2B3P - chain A; structure by X-ray diffraction, 1.40 A resolution.

Chain A:
Name: green fluorescent protein
From: Aequorea victoria
UniProtKB: P42212 (GFP_AEQVI); aligned to UniProt positions 1-238 over residues 1-238
Chain sequence (244 residues; each row starts with the number of its first residue; note: 2 numbers in that range are skipped by the numbering (no residue carries them; nothing is unmodelled there)):
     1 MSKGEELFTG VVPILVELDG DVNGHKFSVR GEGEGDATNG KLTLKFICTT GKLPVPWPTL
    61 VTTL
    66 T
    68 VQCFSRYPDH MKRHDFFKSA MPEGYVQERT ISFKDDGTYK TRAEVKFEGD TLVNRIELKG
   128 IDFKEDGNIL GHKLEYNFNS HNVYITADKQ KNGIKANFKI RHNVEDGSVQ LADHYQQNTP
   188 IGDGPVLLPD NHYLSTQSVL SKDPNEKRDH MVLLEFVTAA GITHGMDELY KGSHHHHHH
Not modelled in the structure: 1, 233-246
Covalent attachments: covalent link Leu64-Thr66; covalent link Thr66-Val68
Modified residues: Thr66 ({2-[(1R,2R)-1-amino-2-hydroxypropyl]-4-(4-hydroxybenzylidene)-5-oxo-4,5-dihydro-1H-imidazol-1-yl}acetic acid; CRO)
Differences from the reference sequence: engineered mutation Arg30 (Ser in P42212), Asn39 (Tyr in P42212), Leu64 (Phe in P42212), Arg80 (Gln in P42212), Ser99 (Phe in P42212), Thr105 (Asn in P42212), Phe145 (Tyr in P42212), Thr153 (Met in P42212), Ala163 (Val in P42212), Val171 (Ile in P42212), Val206 (Ala in P42212); chromophore (66, 66, 66); expression tag (239-246)
Ion coordination: Cd2+ site 1: Ser2, Glu6, Glu111; Cd2+ site 2: Glu17 (together with acetic acid); Cd2+ site 3: His25, Glu132; Cd2+ site 4 near Glu32 (its only coordinating residue here); Cd2+ site 5 near Asp36 (its only coordinating residue here); Cd2+ site 6: Asp76 (together with acetic acid); Cd2+ site 7: Asp102, Asp129 (together with acetic acid); Cd2+ site 8 near Glu142 (its only coordinating residue here); Cd2+ site 9: Asn149, Lys166 (together with acetic acid)
Reported in the primary citation:
  - conformationally variable residues (side-chain flip): Glu17, Glu32, Asp36, Leu141
  - contacts within the chain: Glu17-Arg122, Arg30-Glu32, Glu17-Arg30, Asp36-Asn39 (hydrogen bond), Asn39-Lys41, Glu115-Arg122 (salt bridge), Leu141-Val171 (hydrophobic contact)

In short:
The Cd2+ site 1 is built by Ser2, Glu6 and Glu111. His25 and Glu132 form the Cd2+ site 3. From the paper:
conformational variability at Glu17, Glu32 and Asp36 among others; contacts within the chain involving Glu17,
Arg122 and Arg30 among others.
Chain A is green fluorescent protein (Aequorea victoria); the structure, Crystal structure of a superfolder
green fluorescent protein, was determined by X-ray diffraction together with 2B3Q from the same study.
